Entry 3KF3 (X-ray diffraction, 1.90 A resolution); this record covers chains A and B.

Chain A (and B):
Name: Invertase
From: Schwanniomyces occidentalis
Notes: EC 3.2.1.26; chain B of this document is another copy of the same molecule, construct and numbering; everything in this record applies to it too
Amino-acid sequence (509 residues; numbered 27 to 535; the number before each row is that of its first residue):
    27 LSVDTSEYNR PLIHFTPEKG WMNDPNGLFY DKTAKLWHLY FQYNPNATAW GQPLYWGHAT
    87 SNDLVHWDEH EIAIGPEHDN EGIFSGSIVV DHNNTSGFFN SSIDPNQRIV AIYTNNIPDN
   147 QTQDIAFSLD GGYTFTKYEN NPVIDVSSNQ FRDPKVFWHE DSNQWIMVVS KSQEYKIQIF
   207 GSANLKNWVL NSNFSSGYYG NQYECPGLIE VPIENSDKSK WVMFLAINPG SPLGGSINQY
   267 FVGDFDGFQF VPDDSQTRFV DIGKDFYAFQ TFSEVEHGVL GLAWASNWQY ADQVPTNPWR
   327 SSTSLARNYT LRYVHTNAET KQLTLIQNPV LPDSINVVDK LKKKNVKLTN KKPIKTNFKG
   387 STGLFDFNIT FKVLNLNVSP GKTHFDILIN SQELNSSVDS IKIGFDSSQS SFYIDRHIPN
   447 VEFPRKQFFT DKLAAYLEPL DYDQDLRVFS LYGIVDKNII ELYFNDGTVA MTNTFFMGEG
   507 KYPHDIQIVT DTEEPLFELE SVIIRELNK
Covalent attachments: N-acetylglucosamine (NAG) linked to Asn-72, Asn-219, Asn-334, Asn-394
Ligand contacts: beta-D-fructofuranose (FRU): Asn-49, Asp-50, Gln-68, Trp-76, Leu-80, Phe-110, Ser-111, Arg-178, Asp-179, Glu-230, Cys-231, Tyr-293, Trp-310, Trp-314
What the authors report for this chain:
  - post-translational modification sites: Asn-72, Asn-119, Asn-219, Asn-334, Asn-394
  - catalytic residues: Asp-50, Glu-230
  - mutagenesis - D50A, E230A: abolished catalytic activity
  - binding site for beta-D-fructofuranose: Trp-76, Phe-110
  - binding site for beta-D-fructofuranose: Arg-178, Tyr-293 (from molecular simulation)
  - binding site for beta-D-fructofuranose: Asp-179 (by similarity / conservation)
  - binding site for beta-D-fructofuranose: Trp-314 (proposed by the authors, not directly observed)
  - self-association interface (contacts with another copy of this molecule); pairs are residue here / residue on that copy: Gln-199/Asn-343, Gln-199/Thr-346, Ser-221/Ser-281, Ser-222/Ser-281, Gly-223/Ser-281, Gly-223/Thr-283, Asn-227/Asn-343, Asn-227/Tyr-462, Thr-283/Thr-283, Trp-314/Gln-435, Arg-451/Ser-434, Lys-452/Lys-458, Gln-453/Tyr-439, Phe-455/Lys-458, Thr-456/Lys-458, Tyr-339
  - specificity-determining residues: Asn-142, Gln-176, Gln-228, Asn-254 (by similarity / conservation)
  - mutagenesis - N142Y, Q228V (100-fold), N254A, S281I (100-fold), Y462A (12-fold): decreased catalytic activity on nystose
  - mutagenesis - Q228V (5-fold), S281I: decreased catalytic activity on sucrose
  - mutagenesis - Q228V, S281I, Q435A (3-fold), Y462A (3-fold): decreased catalytic activity on inulin
  - mutagenesis - N254A (4-fold): decreased binding to nystose
  - mutagenesis - Q176E, Q176S, N254A: unchanged catalytic activity
  - contacts within the chain: Glu-107/Asn-142, Asn-142/Gln-147 (hydrogen bond), Gln-176/Gln-228, Gln-176/Arg-178

Interface between chain A and chain B:
Contacting residue pairs (80; chain A residue first):
  Gln-199(A) / Asn-343(B)  hydrogen bond (backbone-side chain)
  Gln-199(A) / Glu-345(B)
  Gln-199(A) / Thr-346(B)  hydrogen bond (backbone-side chain)
  Tyr-201(A) / Thr-342(B)  hydrogen bond
  Tyr-201(A) / Asn-343(B)  hydrogen bond
  Ser-221(A) / Ser-281(B)
  Ser-222(A) / Ser-281(B)  hydrogen bond
  Gly-223(A) / Ser-281(B)
  Gly-223(A) / Gln-282(B)
  Gly-223(A) / Thr-283(B)  hydrogen bond (backbone-backbone)
  Tyr-224(A) / Thr-283(B)
  Tyr-224(A) / Phe-285(B)  hydrophobic
  Tyr-225(A) / Gln-282(B)
  Tyr-225(A) / Gln-348(B)
  Asn-227(A) / Thr-342(B)
  Asn-227(A) / Asn-343(B)  hydrogen bond (backbone-side chain)
  Asn-227(A) / Tyr-462(B)  hydrogen bond
  Asn-227(A) / Glu-464(B)
  Pro-255(A) / Tyr-462(B)  hydrophobic
  Pro-258(A) / Leu-259(B)
  Leu-259(A) / Pro-258(B)
  Ser-281(A) / Ser-221(B)  hydrogen bond (side chain-backbone)
  Ser-281(A) / Ser-222(B)  hydrogen bond
  Ser-281(A) / Gly-223(B)  hydrogen bond (backbone-backbone)
  Gln-282(A) / Gly-223(B)
  Gln-282(A) / Tyr-225(B)
  Thr-283(A) / Gly-223(B)  hydrogen bond (backbone-backbone)
  Thr-283(A) / Tyr-224(B)
  Thr-283(A) / Thr-283(B)  hydrogen bond
  Phe-285(A) / Tyr-224(B)  hydrophobic
  Gln-315(A) / Gln-435(B)
  Gln-319(A) / Pro-406(B)
  Thr-342(A) / Tyr-201(B)  hydrogen bond
  Thr-342(A) / Asn-227(B)
  Asn-343(A) / Gln-199(B)  hydrogen bond (side chain-backbone)
  Asn-343(A) / Tyr-201(B)  hydrogen bond
  Asn-343(A) / Asn-227(B)  hydrogen bond (side chain-backbone)
  Ala-344(A) / Gln-199(B)
  Glu-345(A) / Gln-199(B)
  Thr-346(A) / Gln-199(B)  hydrogen bond (side chain-backbone)
  Gln-348(A) / Tyr-225(B)
  Pro-406(A) / Gln-319(B)
  Pro-406(A) / Pro-450(B)
  Gly-407(A) / Pro-450(B)
  His-410(A) / Gln-453(B)
  Lys-428(A) / Gln-453(B)
  Asp-432(A) / Phe-454(B)
  Ser-434(A) / Arg-451(B)  hydrogen bond
  Gln-435(A) / Trp-314(B)
  Gln-435(A) / Gln-315(B)
  Gln-435(A) / Arg-451(B)  hydrogen bond
  Gln-435(A) / Phe-454(B)
  Ser-437(A) / Phe-454(B)
  Tyr-439(A) / Gln-453(B)
  Tyr-439(A) / Phe-454(B)  hydrophobic
  Pro-450(A) / Pro-406(B)
  Pro-450(A) / Gly-407(B)
  Arg-451(A) / Asp-432(B)
  Arg-451(A) / Ser-434(B)  hydrogen bond
  Arg-451(A) / Gln-435(B)  hydrogen bond
  Lys-452(A) / Lys-458(B)  hydrogen bond (backbone-side chain)
  Gln-453(A) / His-410(B)
  Gln-453(A) / Lys-428(B)
  Gln-453(A) / Tyr-439(B)
  Gln-453(A) / Lys-458(B)
  Phe-454(A) / Asp-432(B)
  Phe-454(A) / Gln-435(B)
  Phe-454(A) / Ser-437(B)
  Phe-454(A) / Tyr-439(B)  hydrophobic
  Phe-454(A) / Ala-460(B)  hydrophobic
  Phe-455(A) / Lys-458(B)
  Thr-456(A) / Lys-458(B)
  Lys-458(A) / Lys-452(B)  hydrogen bond (side chain-backbone)
  Lys-458(A) / Gln-453(B)
  Lys-458(A) / Phe-455(B)
  Lys-458(A) / Thr-456(B)
  Ala-460(A) / Phe-454(B)  hydrophobic
  Tyr-462(A) / Asn-227(B)  hydrogen bond
  Tyr-462(A) / Pro-255(B)  hydrophobic
  Glu-464(A) / Asn-227(B)
Also at the interface, not in a pair above, chain A (50 interface residues in all): Glu-200, Gly-226, Gly-256, Asp-280, Trp-314, Phe-438, Asp-457
Also at the interface, not in a pair above, chain B (50 interface residues in all): Glu-200, Gly-226, Gly-256, Asp-280, Ala-344, Phe-438, Asp-457

In short:
The chain A/chain B interface involves 50 residues from each chain, with 25 hydrogen bonds. Polar pairs
include Gln-199(A)/Asn-343(B), Gln-199(A)/Thr-346(B) and Tyr-201(A)/Thr-342(B). Chain A binds
beta-D-fructofuranose. From the paper: catalytic residues Asp-50(A) and Glu-230(A); N142Y, Q228V and N254A of
chain A, among others, reduce catalytic activity on nystose; 10 substitutions were tested in all.
Both chains are Invertase (Schwanniomyces occidentalis). Entry 3KF3 (Structure of fructofuranosidase from
Schwanniomyces occidentalis complexed with fructose) was determined by X-ray diffraction together with 3KF5
from the same study.
